3D2Q - chain A; structure by X-ray diffraction, 1.50 A resolution.

[Chain A]
Protein: Muscleblind-like protein 1
From: Homo sapiens
Notes: fragment: tandem zinc finger 3 and 4 domains
Reference sequence: Q9NR56 (MBNL1_HUMAN); numbering as in UniProt (aligned over 178-246)
Sequence (70 residues; numbered 177 to 246; the number before each row is that of its first residue):
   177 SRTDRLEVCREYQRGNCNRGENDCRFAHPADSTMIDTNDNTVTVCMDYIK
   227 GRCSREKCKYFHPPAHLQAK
Not modelled in the structure: 177-179, 246
Construct notes: expression tag (177)
UniProt features mapped onto this chain:
  - zinc finger: Thr179 to Asp207 (C3H1-type 3), Asp215 to Ala241 (C3H1-type 4)
Reported in the primary citation:
  - mutagenesis - E187P/D223T: abolished binding to S10
  - mutagenesis - E187P/D223T: unchanged binding to GC/AU

[Summary]
From the paper: E187P/D223T abolish binding to S10; E187P/D223T leave binding to GC/AU unchanged.
Chain A is Muscleblind-like protein 1 (Homo sapiens); the structure, Crystal structure of MBNL1 tandem zinc
finger 3 and 4 domain, was determined by X-ray diffraction, deposited together with 3D2N and 3D2S.
